Entry 9OA4 (X-ray diffraction, 1.42 A resolution); this record covers chains D and F of the 3 polymer chains in the assembly.

# Chain D
Molecule: 16-nt DNA strand
Sequence (16 nucleotides; each row starts with the number of its first residue):
    17 TCCCACTTTC GCTTAT

# Chain F
Protein: Transcription factor PU.1
Source organism: Homo sapiens
Notes: fragment: ETS-Domain
Reference sequence: P17947 (SPI1_HUMAN); residues 165-270 here = UniProt positions 165-270
Sequence (106 residues; each row starts with the number of its first residue):
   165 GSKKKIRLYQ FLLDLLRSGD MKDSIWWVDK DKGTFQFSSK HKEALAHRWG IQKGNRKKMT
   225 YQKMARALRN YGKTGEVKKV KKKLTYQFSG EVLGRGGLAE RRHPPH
Disordered / not traced: 165-168, 260-270
Swiss-Prot annotation at these positions:
  - DNA-binding region: Ile170 to Ser253 (ETS)
  - binding site (DNA): Lys217, Arg230, Arg233, Lys243
  - natural variant: His211 (H211P: In AGM10), Val241 (V241G: In AGM10)

# Interface between chain D and chain F
Pairs across the interface (21; chain D residue first):
  DA21(D) - Arg171(F)  salt bridge to the phosphate
  DC22(D) - Arg171(F)  salt bridge to the phosphate
  DC22(D) - Leu172(F)  hydrogen bond to the phosphate
  DC22(D) - Lys217(F)  hydrogen bond to the phosphate
  DC22(D) - Ala231(F)  sugar contact
  DC22(D) - Tyr235(F)  hydrogen bond to the phosphate
  DT23(D) - Trp213(F)  hydrogen bond to the phosphate
  DT23(D) - Lys217(F)  salt bridge to the phosphate
  DT23(D) - Asn219(F)  hydrogen bond to the phosphate
  DT23(D) - Met223(F)  phosphate contact
  DT23(D) - Asn234(F)  base contact
  DT24(D) - Asn219(F)  phosphate contact
  DT24(D) - Arg220(F)  hydrogen bond to the phosphate
  DT24(D) - Lys221(F)  hydrogen bond to the phosphate
  DT24(D) - Lys227(F)  salt bridge to the phosphate
  DT24(D) - Arg230(F)  hydrogen bond to the base
  DT25(D) - Lys221(F)  salt bridge to the phosphate
  DT25(D) - Gln226(F)  base contact
  DT25(D) - Lys227(F)  base contact
  DT25(D) - Arg230(F)  hydrogen bond to the base
  DC26(D) - Gln226(F)  hydrogen bond to the base
Also at the interface, not in a pair above, chain D (7 interface residues in all): DG27
Also at the interface, not in a pair above, chain F (16 interface residues in all): Ile170, Lys222

# Overview
The interface between chain D and chain F involves 7 residues on one side and 16 on the other; the contacts
include 10 hydrogen bonds and 5 salt bridges. Polar contacts include DT24(D)-Arg230(F), DT25(D)-Arg230(F) and
DC26(D)-Gln226(F).
Chain D is a 16-nt DNA strand and chain F is Transcription factor PU.1 (Homo sapiens); the structure, Human
PU.1 ETS-Domain (165-270) Bound to d(5'-AATAAGCGGAAGTGGG-3') d(5'-TCCCACTTTCGCTTAT-3') with a GT mismatch, was
determined by X-ray diffraction.
